PDB entry 8DGA | electron microscopy, 3.73 A resolution | chains A and E of the 4 polymer chains in the assembly

== Chain A ==
Protein: Endoribonuclease Dcr-1
From: Drosophila melanogaster
Notes: EC 3.1.26.-
UniProtKB: Q9VCU9 (DCR1_DROME); residue numbers follow UniProt; this construct covers 1-2249
Sequence (2249 residues; each row starts with the number of its first residue):
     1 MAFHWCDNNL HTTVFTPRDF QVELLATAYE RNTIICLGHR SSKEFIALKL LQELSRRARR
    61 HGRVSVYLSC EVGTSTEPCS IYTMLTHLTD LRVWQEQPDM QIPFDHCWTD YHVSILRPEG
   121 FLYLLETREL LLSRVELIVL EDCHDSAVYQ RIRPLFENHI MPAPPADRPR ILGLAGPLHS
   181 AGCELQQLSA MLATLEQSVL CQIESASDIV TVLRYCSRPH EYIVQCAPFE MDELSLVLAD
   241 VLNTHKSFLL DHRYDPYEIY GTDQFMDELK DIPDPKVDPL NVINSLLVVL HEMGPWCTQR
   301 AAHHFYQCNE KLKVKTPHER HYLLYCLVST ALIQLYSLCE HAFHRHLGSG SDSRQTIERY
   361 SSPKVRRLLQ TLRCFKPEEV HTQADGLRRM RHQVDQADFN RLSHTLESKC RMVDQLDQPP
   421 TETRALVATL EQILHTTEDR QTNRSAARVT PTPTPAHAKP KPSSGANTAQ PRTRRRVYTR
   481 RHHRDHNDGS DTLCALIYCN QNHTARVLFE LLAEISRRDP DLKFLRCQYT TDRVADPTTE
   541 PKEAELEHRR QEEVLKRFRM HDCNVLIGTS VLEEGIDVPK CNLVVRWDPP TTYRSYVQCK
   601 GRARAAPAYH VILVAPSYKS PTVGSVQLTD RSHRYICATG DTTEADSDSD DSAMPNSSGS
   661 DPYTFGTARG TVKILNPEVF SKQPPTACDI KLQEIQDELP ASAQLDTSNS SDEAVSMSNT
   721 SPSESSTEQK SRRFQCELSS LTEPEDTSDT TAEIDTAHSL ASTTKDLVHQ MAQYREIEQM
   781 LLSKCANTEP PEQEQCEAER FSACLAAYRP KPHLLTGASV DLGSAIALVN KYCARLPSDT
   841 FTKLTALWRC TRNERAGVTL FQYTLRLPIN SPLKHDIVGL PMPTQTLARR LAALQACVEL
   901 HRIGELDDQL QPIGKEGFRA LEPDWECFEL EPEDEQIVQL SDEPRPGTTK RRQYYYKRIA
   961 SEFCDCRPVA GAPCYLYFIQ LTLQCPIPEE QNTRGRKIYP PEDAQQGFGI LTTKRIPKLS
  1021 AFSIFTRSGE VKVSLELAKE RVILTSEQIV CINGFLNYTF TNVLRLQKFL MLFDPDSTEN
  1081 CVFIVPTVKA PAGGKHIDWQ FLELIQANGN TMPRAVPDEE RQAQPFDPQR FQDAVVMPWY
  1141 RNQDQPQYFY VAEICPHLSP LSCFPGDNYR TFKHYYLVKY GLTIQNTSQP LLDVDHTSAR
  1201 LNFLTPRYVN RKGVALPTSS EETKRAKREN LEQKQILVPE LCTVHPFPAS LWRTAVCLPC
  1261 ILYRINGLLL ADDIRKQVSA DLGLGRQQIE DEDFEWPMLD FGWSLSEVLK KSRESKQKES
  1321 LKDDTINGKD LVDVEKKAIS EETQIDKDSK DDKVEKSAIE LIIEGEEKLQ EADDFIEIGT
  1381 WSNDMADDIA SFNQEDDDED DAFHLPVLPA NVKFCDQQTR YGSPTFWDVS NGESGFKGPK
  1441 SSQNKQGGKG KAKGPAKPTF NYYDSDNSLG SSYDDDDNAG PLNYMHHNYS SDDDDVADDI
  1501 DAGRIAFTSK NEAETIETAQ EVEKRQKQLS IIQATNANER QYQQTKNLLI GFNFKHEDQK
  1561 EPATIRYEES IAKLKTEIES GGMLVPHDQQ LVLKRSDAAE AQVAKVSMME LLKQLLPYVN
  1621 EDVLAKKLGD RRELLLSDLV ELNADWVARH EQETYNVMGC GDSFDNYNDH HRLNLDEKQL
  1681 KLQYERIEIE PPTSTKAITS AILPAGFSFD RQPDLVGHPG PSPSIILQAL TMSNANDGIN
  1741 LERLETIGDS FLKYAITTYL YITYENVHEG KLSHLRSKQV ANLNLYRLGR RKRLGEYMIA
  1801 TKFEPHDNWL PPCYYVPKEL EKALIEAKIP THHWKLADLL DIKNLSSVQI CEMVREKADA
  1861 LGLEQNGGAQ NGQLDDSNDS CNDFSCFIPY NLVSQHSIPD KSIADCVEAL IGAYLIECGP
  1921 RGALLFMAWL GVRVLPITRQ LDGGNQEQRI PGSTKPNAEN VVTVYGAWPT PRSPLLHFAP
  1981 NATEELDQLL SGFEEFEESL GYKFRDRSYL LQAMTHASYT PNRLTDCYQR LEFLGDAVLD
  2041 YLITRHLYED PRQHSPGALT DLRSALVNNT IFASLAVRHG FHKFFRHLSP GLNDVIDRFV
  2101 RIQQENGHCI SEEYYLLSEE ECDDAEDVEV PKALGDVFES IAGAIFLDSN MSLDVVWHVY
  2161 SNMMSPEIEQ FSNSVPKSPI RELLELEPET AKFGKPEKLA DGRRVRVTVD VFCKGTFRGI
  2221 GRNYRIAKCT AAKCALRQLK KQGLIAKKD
Unresolved in the structure: 1-8, 256-277, 348-352, 377-491, 528-538, 561-565, 616-761, 908-914, 1306-1536, 1596-1604, 1682-1702, 1858-1888, 2241-2249
Construct notes: conflict Arg-134 (Ser in Q9VCU9), Ser-205 (Thr in Q9VCU9), Leu-416 (Met in Q9VCU9), Ser-702 (Ala in Q9VCU9), Cys-796 (Ser in Q9VCU9), Val-1332 (Ala in Q9VCU9), Ala-1338 (Pro in Q9VCU9), Ile-1339 (Thr in Q9VCU9), Ile-1345 (Leu in Q9VCU9)
Small-molecule neighbours: uridine-5'-monophosphate (U5P): Thr-993, Arg-994, Arg-1027, His-1196, Thr-1197, Ser-1198, Ala-1199
Swiss-Prot annotation at these positions:
  - region: Asp-924 to Lys-957 (Wing domain)
  - binding site (ATP): Leu-37 to Glu-44
  - binding site (Mg(2+)): Glu-1745, Asp-1749, Asp-1905, Glu-1908, Glu-2032, Asp-2136, Glu-2139
  - site: Lys-2132 (Important for activity)
  - modified residue (Phosphoserine): Ser-1423, Ser-1877, Ser-1880
  - mutagenesis: Asp-1749 (D1749A: Cleaves the 5' (top) strand but not the 3' (bottom) strand of pre-miRNA), Glu-1908 (E1908A: Cleaves the 5' (top) strand but not the 3' (bottom) strand of pre-miRNA. Abolishes cleavage of pre-miRNA; when associated with A-2139), Asp-2036 (D2036A: Cleaves the 3' (bottom) strand but not the 5' (top) strand of pre-miRNA), Glu-2139 (E2139A: Cleaves the 3' (bottom) strand but not the 5' (top) strand of pre-miRNA. Abolishes cleavage of pre-miRNA; when associated with A-1908), Leu-2186 to Asp-2249 (No effect on processing of the pre-miRNas, pre-let 7 and pre-bantam)

== Chain E ==
Molecule: 21-nt RNA strand
Sequence (21 nucleotides; each row starts with the number of its first residue):
     2 GAGGUAGUAG GUUGUAUAGU A
Unresolved in the structure: 21-22
Glycans and other covalent adducts: uridine-5'-monophosphate (U5P) linked to G2

== How chain A and chain E interact ==
Pairs across the interface - 9 pairs, chain A then chain E:
  Thr-949(A) with U14(E), phosphate contact
  Lys-950(A) with G15(E), phosphate contact
  His-1196(A) with G2(E), hydrogen bond to the sugar
  Asn-1210(A) with A10(E), hydrogen bond to the sugar
  Arg-1211(A) with G11(E), hydrogen bond to the sugar; G12(E), salt bridge to the phosphate
  Lys-1212(A) with G11(E), phosphate contact; G12(E), salt bridge to the phosphate
  Lys-2228(A) with A19(E), sugar contact
Interface residues without a listed pair, chain A (15 interface residues in all): Gln-1147, Leu-1216, Pro-1217, Ser-1733, Asn-1734, Asn-1736, Tyr-2224, Arg-2225
Interface residues without a listed pair, chain E (10 interface residues in all): U9, U13, G20

== Overview ==
The interface between chain A and chain E involves 15 residues on one side and 10 on the other, with 3
hydrogen bonds and 2 salt bridges. Among the polar pairs are His-1196(A)/G2(E), Asn-1210(A)/A10(E) and
Arg-1211(A)/G11(E). Chain A binds uridine-5'-monophosphate.
Here chain A is Endoribonuclease Dcr-1 (Drosophila melanogaster) and chain E is a 21-nt RNA strand. Entry 8DGA
(Structural Basis of MicroRNA Biogenesis by Dicer-1 and Its Partner Protein Loqs-PB - complex IV) was
determined by electron microscopy, deposited together with 8DFV, 8DG5, 8DG7, 8DGI and 8DGJ.
